6ALF - chains G and H of the 8 polymer chains in the assembly; structure by electron microscopy, 4.10 A resolution (low resolution: residue-level contacts below are approximate; hydrogen-bond / salt-bridge calls are withheld).

# Chain G (and H)
Protein: DNA-directed RNA polymerase subunit alpha
From: Escherichia coli (strain K12)
Notes: EC 2.7.7.6; chain H of this document is another copy of the same molecule, construct and numbering; everything in this record applies to it too
UniProt: P0A7Z4 (RPOA_ECOLI); numbering as in UniProt (aligned over 1-234)
Sequence (239 residues; numbered 1 to 239; the number before each row is that of its first residue):
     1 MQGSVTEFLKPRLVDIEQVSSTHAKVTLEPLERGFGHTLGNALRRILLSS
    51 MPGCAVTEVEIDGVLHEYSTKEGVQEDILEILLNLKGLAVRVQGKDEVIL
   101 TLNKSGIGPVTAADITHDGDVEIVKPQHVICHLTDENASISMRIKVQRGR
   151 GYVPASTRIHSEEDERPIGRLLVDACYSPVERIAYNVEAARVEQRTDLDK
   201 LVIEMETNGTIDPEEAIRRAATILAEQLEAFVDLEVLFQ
Disordered / not traced: 1-7, 160-165, 236-239 (chain H: 1-4, 159-169, 236-239)
Differences from the reference sequence: expression tag (235-239)
Swiss-Prot annotation at these positions:
  - region: Glu162 to Glu165 (Required for interaction with Crp at class II promoters)
  - mutagenesis: Arg45 (R45C: In rpoA112; temperature-sensitive, blocks RNA polymerase assembly), Glu162 to Glu165 (5-fold decrease in CRP-class II promoter-dependent transcription), Glu165 (E165K: 5-fold decrease in CRP-class II promoter-dependent transcription), Arg191 (R191C: In rpoA101; temperature-sensitive)

# Interface between chain G and chain H
Contacting residue pairs (53):
  Phe8(G) - Arg150(H)
  Phe8(G) - Ile223(H)
  Phe8(G) - Gln227(H)
  Leu9(G) - Gln227(H)
  Lys10(G) - Glu226(H)
  Pro11(G) - Gln227(H)
  Pro11(G) - Ala230(H)
  Leu13(G) - Phe231(H)
  Leu28(G) - Phe231(H)
  Gly34(G) - Arg45(H)
  Phe35(G) - Ser50(H)
  Phe35(G) - Ile223(H)
  His37(G) - Arg45(H)
  Thr38(G) - Arg45(H)
  Leu39(G) - Leu228(H)
  Asn41(G) - Asn41(H)
  Ala42(G) - Thr38(H)
  Arg45(G) - Gly34(H)
  Arg45(G) - His37(H)
  Arg45(G) - Thr38(H)
  Ile46(G) - Phe35(H)
  Ile46(G) - Thr38(H)
  Ser49(G) - Phe35(H)
  Ser50(G) - Phe8(H)
  Arg150(G) - Val5(H)
  Arg150(G) - Thr6(H)
  Arg150(G) - Glu7(H)
  Arg150(G) - Phe8(H)
  Arg218(G) - Ala230(H)
  Arg218(G) - Phe231(H)
  Arg218(G) - Asp233(H)
  Ala221(G) - Leu228(H)
  Ala221(G) - Phe231(H)
  Thr222(G) - Phe231(H)
  Thr222(G) - Val232(H)
  Thr222(G) - Glu235(H)
  Ile223(G) - Phe8(H)
  Ile223(G) - Phe35(H)
  Leu224(G) - Leu228(H)
  Glu226(G) - Lys10(H)
  Gln227(G) - Phe8(H)
  Gln227(G) - Pro11(H)
  Gln227(G) - Phe35(H)
  Gln227(G) - Leu39(H)
  Leu228(G) - Leu39(H)
  Leu228(G) - Ala221(H)
  Leu228(G) - Leu224(H)
  Ala230(G) - Pro11(H)
  Phe231(G) - Ile217(H)
  Phe231(G) - Arg218(H)
  Phe231(G) - Ala221(H)
  Glu235(G) - Glu226(H)
  Glu235(G) - Glu229(H)
Interface residues without a listed pair, chain G (35 interface residues in all): Arg12, Leu31, Pro52, Arg148, Ala225, Val232
Interface residues without a listed pair, chain H (35 interface residues in all): Arg12, Leu13, Leu43, Ile46, Thr222, Ala225

# Overview
The chain G/chain H interface involves 35 residues from each chain. Curated annotation (UniProt) lists 6
mutagenesis sites on chain G.
Chain G and chain H are both DNA-directed RNA polymerase subunit alpha (Escherichia coli (strain K12)); the
structure, CryoEM structure of crosslinked E.coli RNA polymerase elongation complex, was determined by
electron microscopy (same publication as 6ALG and 6ALH).
